7CUQ - chains C and D of the 4 polymer chains in the assembly; structure by electron microscopy, 2.64 A resolution.

== Chain C ==
Molecule: Cytochrome bo(3) ubiquinol oxidase subunit 3
Organism: Escherichia coli
UniProt: P0ABJ3 (CYOC_ECOLI); numbering as in UniProt (aligned over 1-204)
Amino-acid sequence (204 residues; each row starts with the number of its first residue):
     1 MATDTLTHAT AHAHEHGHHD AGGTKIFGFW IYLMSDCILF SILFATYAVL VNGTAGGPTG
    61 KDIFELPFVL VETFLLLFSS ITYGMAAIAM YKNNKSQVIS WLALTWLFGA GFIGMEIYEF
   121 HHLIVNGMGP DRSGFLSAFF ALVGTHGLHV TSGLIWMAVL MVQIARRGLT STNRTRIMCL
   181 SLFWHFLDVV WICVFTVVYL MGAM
Disordered / not traced: 1-20
Residues lining bound ligands:
  - 1,2-Distearoyl-sn-glycerophosphoethanolamine (3PE), molecule 1: Lys25, Gly28, Phe29, Tyr32, Leu39
  - 1,2-Distearoyl-sn-glycerophosphoethanolamine (3PE), molecule 2: Lys25, Phe29, Tyr32, Thr145, Leu148, His149, Ser152, Ile155, Trp156, Val159, Arg176, Phe183

== Chain D ==
Molecule: Cytochrome bo(3) ubiquinol oxidase subunit 4
Organism: Escherichia coli
UniProt: P0ABJ6 (CYOD_ECOLI); residues 1-109 here = UniProt positions 1-109
Amino-acid sequence (109 residues; row label = number of the first residue in the row):
     1 MSHSTDHSGA SHGSVKTYMT GFILSIILTV IPFWMVMTGA ASPAVILGTI LAMAVVQVLV
    61 HLVCFLHMNT KSDEGWNMTA FVFTVLIIAI LVVGSIWIMW NLNYNMMMH
Disordered / not traced: 1-12

== How chain C and chain D interact ==
Pairs across the interface - 53 pairs, chain C then chain D:
  Phe27(C) with Asp73(D); Trp76(D), hydrophobic; Asn77(D)
  Trp30(C) with Leu66(D), hydrophobic; Met68(D), hydrophobic; Asn77(D), hydrogen bond (side chain-backbone)
  Met34(C) with Phe81(D), hydrophobic; Thr84(D), hydrogen bond
  Cys37(C) with Ile88(D)
  Ile38(C) with Ile87(D), hydrophobic; Leu91(D), hydrophobic
  Ser41(C) with Ile88(D); Val92(D)
  Ala45(C) with Ser95(D)
  Ala48(C) with Ile96(D), hydrophobic
  Leu66(C) with Phe33(D); Val36(D), hydrophobic; Met37(D), hydrophobic
  Leu70(C) with Phe33(D), hydrophobic
  Thr73(C) with Phe33(D)
  Phe74(C) with Thr29(D); Val30(D), hydrophobic
  Leu77(C) with Ser25(D); Ile26(D), hydrophobic; His61(D)
  Phe78(C) with Phe22(D), hydrophobic
  Ile81(C) with Tyr18(D); Phe22(D), hydrophobic
  Gly84(C) with Tyr18(D)
  Met85(C) with Met19(D), hydrophobic
  Ile88(C) with Val15(D), hydrophobic; Tyr18(D), hydrophobic
  Leu182(C) with Leu66(D)
  His185(C) with Phe65(D); Leu66(D)
  Asp188(C) with His61(D), salt bridge
  Val189(C) with Val58(D), hydrophobic; His61(D)
  Ile192(C) with Ala54(D); Gln57(D); Val58(D), hydrophobic; His61(D)
  Phe195(C) with Phe33(D), hydrophobic
  Thr196(C) with Ile50(D); Ala54(D)
  Leu200(C) with Pro32(D), hydrophobic; Val36(D), hydrophobic; Ile50(D), hydrophobic
  Ala203(C) with Val36(D)
  Met204(C) with Val36(D), hydrophobic; Ile46(D), hydrophobic; Leu47(D), hydrophobic; Ile50(D), hydrophobic
Also at the interface, not in a pair above, chain C (37 interface residues in all): Ile31, Ile42, Val49, Pro67, Val69, Ala87, Ser181, Cys193, Met201
Also at the interface, not in a pair above, chain D (38 interface residues in all): Ser14, Leu51, Ala80, Met99, Asn103

== In short ==
37 residues of chain C face 38 of chain D across their interface; the contacts include 2 hydrogen bonds and 1
salt bridge. Polar pairs include Asp188(C)-His61(D), Trp30(C)-Asn77(D) and Met34(C)-Thr84(D). Ligands of chain
C: 1,2-Distearoyl-sn-glycerophosphoethanolamine.
Chain C is Cytochrome bo(3) ubiquinol oxidase subunit 3 and chain D is Cytochrome bo(3) ubiquinol oxidase
subunit 4, both from Escherichia coli; the structure, 2.55-Angstrom Cryo-EM structure of Cytochrome bo3 from
Escherichia coli in Native Membrane, was determined by electron microscopy, deposited together with 7N9Z, 7CUB
and 7CUW.
